PDB entry 7F3F | electron microscopy, 3.10 A resolution | chains A and H of the 8 polymer chains in the assembly

[Chain A]
Name: Potassium voltage-gated channel subfamily D member 2
From: Homo sapiens
UniProt: Q9NZV8 (KCND2_HUMAN); numbering as in UniProt (aligned over 1-630)
Sequence (630 residues; numbered 1 to 630; the number before each row is that of its first residue):
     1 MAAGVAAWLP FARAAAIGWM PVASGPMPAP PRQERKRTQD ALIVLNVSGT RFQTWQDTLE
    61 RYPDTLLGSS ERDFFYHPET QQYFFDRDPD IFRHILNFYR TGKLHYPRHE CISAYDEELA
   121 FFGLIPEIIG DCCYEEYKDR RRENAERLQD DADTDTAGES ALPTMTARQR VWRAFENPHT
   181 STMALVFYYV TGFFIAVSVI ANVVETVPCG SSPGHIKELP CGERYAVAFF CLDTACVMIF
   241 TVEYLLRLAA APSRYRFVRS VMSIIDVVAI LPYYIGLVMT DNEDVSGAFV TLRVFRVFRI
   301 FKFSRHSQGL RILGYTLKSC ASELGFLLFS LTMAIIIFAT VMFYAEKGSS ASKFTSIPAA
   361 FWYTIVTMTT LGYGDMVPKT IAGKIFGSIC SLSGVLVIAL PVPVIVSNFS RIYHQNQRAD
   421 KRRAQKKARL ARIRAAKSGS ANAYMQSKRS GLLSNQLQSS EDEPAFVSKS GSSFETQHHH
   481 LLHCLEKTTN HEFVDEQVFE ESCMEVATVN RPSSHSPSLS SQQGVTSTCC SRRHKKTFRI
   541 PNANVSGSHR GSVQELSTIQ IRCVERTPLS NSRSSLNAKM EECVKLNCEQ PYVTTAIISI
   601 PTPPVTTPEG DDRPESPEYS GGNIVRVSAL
Unresolved in the structure: 1, 36-39, 158-162, 211-214, 451-471, 496-630
Construct notes: conflict Ser450 (Asn in Q9NZV8), Pro464 (Gln in Q9NZV8), Arg550 (Gln in Q9NZV8), Val553 (Ile in Q9NZV8)
What the authors report for this chain:
  - conformationally variable residues (helix shift, order/disorder transition): Ala2 to Gln39, Ala419, Lys437 to Ser450, Ser473 to Asp495

[Chain H]
Name: Isoform 2 of Kv channel-interacting protein 1
From: Homo sapiens
UniProt: Q9NZI2 (KCIP1_HUMAN), isoform Q9NZI2-2; residue numbers follow UniProt; this construct covers 1-216
Sequence (216 residues; each row starts with the number of its first residue):
     1 MGAVMGTFSS LQTKQRRPSK DKIEDELEMT MVCHRPEGLE QLEAQTNFTK RELQVLYRGF
    61 KNECPSGVVN EDTFKQIYAQ FFPHGDASTY AHYLFNAFDT TQTGSVKFED FVTALSILLR
   121 GTVHEKLRWT FNLYDINKDG YINKEEMMDI VKAIYDMMGK YTYPVLKEDT PRQHVDVFFQ
   181 KMDKNKDGIV TLDEFLESCQ EDDNIMRSLQ LFQNVM
Unresolved in the structure: 1-35, 187-190

[Chain A / chain H interface]
Contacting residue pairs - 57 pairs, chain A then chain H:
  Ala2(A) with Gln80(H), hydrogen bond (backbone-backbone); Phe81(H)
  Val5(A) with Glu63(H); Ile77(H), hydrophobic; Gln80(H); Phe81(H)
  Ala7(A) with Gly59(H)
  Trp8(A) with Gly59(H), hydrogen bond (side chain-backbone); Phe60(H), hydrophobic; Glu63(H); Ile77(H), hydrophobic; Phe81(H); Phe111(H), hydrophobic
  Leu9(A) with Phe81(H), hydrophobic
  Pro10(A) with Leu119(H); Met216(H), hydrophobic
  Phe11(A) with Phe74(H), hydrophobic; Leu94(H), hydrophobic
  Arg13(A) with Leu119(H); Phe212(H); Val215(H); Met216(H)
  Ala14(A) with Leu115(H), hydrophobic; Leu118(H); Leu119(H)
  Ala15(A) with Tyr78(H); Tyr90(H); Leu94(H), hydrophobic
  Ile17(A) with Leu118(H); Leu209(H)
  Gly18(A) with Tyr90(H); Thr130(H); Tyr134(H), hydrogen bond (backbone-side chain)
  Trp19(A) with Tyr78(H); Phe82(H), hydrophobic; Tyr90(H); Ile154(H); Met157(H), hydrophobic
  Met20(A) with Ile205(H); Ser208(H); Leu209(H), hydrophobic
  Pro21(A) with Tyr134(H); Phe178(H); Phe195(H), hydrophobic
  Val22(A) with Tyr134(H); Met147(H), hydrophobic; Ile154(H), hydrophobic; His174(H), hydrogen bond (backbone-side chain); Phe178(H), hydrophobic
  Gly25(A) with Asn204(H), hydrogen bond (backbone-side chain); Ser208(H)
  Pro30(A) with Leu211(H)
  Arg32(A) with Asn214(H), hydrogen bond (side chain-backbone); Val215(H)
  Gln33(A) with Val215(H)
  Trp55(A) with Arg58(H)
  Arg100(A) with Asn62(H)
Other interface residues (no listed pair), chain A (26 interface residues in all): Ala12, Ala16, Pro28, Asp40
Other interface residues (no listed pair), chain H (39 interface residues in all): Arg51, Val55, Phe98, Lys126, Leu133

[In short]
The interface between chain A and chain H involves 26 residues on one side and 39 on the other; the contacts
include 6 hydrogen bonds. Among the polar pairs are Trp8(A)-Gly59(H), Gly18(A)-Tyr134(H) and
Val22(A)-His174(H). The paper reports conformational variability at Ala2(A), Ala419(A) and Lys437(A) among
others.
Chain A is Potassium voltage-gated channel subfamily D member 2 and chain H is Isoform 2 of Kv
channel-interacting protein 1, both from Homo sapiens; the structure, CryoEM structure of human Kv4.2-KChIP1
complex, was determined by electron microscopy together with 7E83, 7E84 and 7E8E from the same study.
